8D8N - chains B and D of the 3 polymer chains in the assembly; structure by electron microscopy, 3.60 A resolution.

== Chain B ==
Name: RAMP superfamily protein
Source organism: Candidatus Scalindua brodae
UniProtKB: A0A0B0EGF3 (A0A0B0EGF3_9BACT); the author numbering skips numbers that UniProt does not, so the offset changes along the chain: 1-879 = UniProt 1-879; 885-1722 = UniProt 880-1717
Sequence (1717 residues; each row starts with the number of its first residue; note: 5 numbers in that range are skipped by the numbering (no residue carries them; nothing is unmodelled there)):
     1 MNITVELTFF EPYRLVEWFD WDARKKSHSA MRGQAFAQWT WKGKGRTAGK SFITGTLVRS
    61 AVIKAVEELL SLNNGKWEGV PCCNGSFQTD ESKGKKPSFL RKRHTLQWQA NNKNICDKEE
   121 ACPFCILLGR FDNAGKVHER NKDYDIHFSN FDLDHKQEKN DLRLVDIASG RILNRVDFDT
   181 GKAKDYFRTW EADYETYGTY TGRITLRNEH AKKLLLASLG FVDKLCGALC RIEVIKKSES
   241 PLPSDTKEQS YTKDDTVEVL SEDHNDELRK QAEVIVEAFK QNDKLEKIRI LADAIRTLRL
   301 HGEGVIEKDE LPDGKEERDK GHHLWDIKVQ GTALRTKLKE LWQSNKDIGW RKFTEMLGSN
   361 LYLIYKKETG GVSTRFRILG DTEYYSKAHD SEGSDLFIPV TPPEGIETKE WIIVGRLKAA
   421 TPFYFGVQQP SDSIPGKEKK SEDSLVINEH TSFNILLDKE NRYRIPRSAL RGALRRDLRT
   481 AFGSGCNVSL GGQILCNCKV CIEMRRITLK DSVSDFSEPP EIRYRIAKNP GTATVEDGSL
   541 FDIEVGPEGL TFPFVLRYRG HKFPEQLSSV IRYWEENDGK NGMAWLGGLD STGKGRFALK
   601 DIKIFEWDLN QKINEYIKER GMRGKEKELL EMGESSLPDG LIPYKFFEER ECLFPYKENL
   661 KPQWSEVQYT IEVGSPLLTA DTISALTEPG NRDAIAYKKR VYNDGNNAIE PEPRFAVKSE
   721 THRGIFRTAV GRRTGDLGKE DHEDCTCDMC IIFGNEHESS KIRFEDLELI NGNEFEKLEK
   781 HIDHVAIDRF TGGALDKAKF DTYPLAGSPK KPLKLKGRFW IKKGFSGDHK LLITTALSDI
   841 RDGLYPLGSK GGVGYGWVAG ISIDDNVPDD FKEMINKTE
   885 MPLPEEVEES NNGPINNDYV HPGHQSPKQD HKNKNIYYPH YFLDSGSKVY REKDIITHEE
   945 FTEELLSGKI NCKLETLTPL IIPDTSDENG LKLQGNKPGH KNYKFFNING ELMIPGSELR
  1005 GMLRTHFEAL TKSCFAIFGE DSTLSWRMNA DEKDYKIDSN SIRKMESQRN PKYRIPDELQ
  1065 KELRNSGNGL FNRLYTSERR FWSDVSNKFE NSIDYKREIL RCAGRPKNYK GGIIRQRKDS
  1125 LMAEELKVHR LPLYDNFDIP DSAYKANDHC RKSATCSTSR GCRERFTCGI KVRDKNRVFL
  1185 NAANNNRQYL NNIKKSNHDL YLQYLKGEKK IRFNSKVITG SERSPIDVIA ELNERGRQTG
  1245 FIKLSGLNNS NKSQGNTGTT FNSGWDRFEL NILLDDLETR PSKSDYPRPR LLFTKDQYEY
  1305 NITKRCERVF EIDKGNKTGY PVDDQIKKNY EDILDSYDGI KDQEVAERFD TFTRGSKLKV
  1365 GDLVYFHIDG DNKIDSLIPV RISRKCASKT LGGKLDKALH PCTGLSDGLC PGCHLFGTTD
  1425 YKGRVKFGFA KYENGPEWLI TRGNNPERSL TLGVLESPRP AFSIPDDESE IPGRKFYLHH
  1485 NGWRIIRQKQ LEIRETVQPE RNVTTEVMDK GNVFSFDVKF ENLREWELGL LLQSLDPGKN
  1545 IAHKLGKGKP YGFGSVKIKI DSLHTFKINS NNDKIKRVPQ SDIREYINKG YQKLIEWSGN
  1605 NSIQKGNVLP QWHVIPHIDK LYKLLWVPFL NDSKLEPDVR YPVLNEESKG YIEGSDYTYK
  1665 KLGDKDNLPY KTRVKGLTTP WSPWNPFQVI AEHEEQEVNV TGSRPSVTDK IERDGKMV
Disordered / not traced: 238-257, 371-405, 437-445, 885-896, 1032-1387, 1694-1722
Construct notes: conflict Lys1523 (Arg1518 in A0A0B0EGF3)

== Chain D ==
Molecule: 21-nt RNA strand
Source organism: Candidatus Scalindua brodae
Sequence (21 nucleotides; row label = number of the first residue in the row):
    19 UCCGGGGCAG AAAAUUGGAC A

== Interface between chain B and chain D ==
Pairs across the interface (39):
  Lys182(B) - C38(D)  sugar contact
  Ala183(B) - C38(D)  hydrogen bond to the sugar
  Tyr186(B) - C38(D)  base contact
  Lys287(B) - A29(D)  salt bridge to the phosphate
  Arg289(B) - U33(D)  hydrogen bond to the sugar
  Arg289(B) - U34(D)  salt bridge to the phosphate
  Lys315(B) - A27(D)  hydrogen bond to the base
  Arg318(B) - A27(D)  salt bridge to the phosphate
  His323(B) - G28(D)  phosphate contact
  Tyr362(B) - U34(D)  hydrogen bond to the phosphate
  Lys366(B) - U34(D)  salt bridge to the phosphate
  Ser452(B) - U34(D)  base contact
  Phe453(B) - U34(D)  base contact
  Val535(B) - A32(D)  base contact
  Asp537(B) - A32(D)  sugar contact
  Gly538(B) - A32(D)  hydrogen bond to the sugar
  Gly538(B) - U34(D)  hydrogen bond to the sugar
  Ser539(B) - A32(D)  sugar contact
  Leu540(B) - A32(D)  base contact
  Leu540(B) - U33(D)  base contact
  Phe541(B) - U34(D)  base contact
  Asp693(B) - G28(D)  base contact
  Glu756(B) - A37(D)  sugar contact
  Leu795(B) - C26(D)  hydrogen bond to the sugar
  Asp796(B) - C26(D)  sugar contact
  Lys797(B) - C26(D)  hydrogen bond to the sugar
  Lys797(B) - A27(D)  phosphate contact
  Lys797(B) - G28(D)  hydrogen bond to the sugar
  Lys797(B) - A29(D)  sugar contact
  Ala798(B) - C26(D)  sugar contact
  Lys799(B) - A27(D)  hydrogen bond to the sugar
  Phe800(B) - G28(D)  base contact
  Leu1459(B) - G24(D)  base contact
  Glu1460(B) - G23(D)  hydrogen bond to the base
  Glu1460(B) - G24(D)  base contact
  Ser1461(B) - G24(D)  base contact
  Arg1505(B) - G23(D)  base contact
  Arg1505(B) - G24(D)  salt bridge to the phosphate
  Leu1648(B) - G22(D)  base contact
Also at the interface, not in a pair above, chain B (39 interface residues in all): Lys184, Glu286, Ile290, Asp293, Glu316, Glu536, Ala794, Thr1423
Also at the interface, not in a pair above, chain D (15 interface residues in all): A30, G36, A39

== Overview ==
Chain B and chain D form an interface of 39 and 15 residues respectively; the contacts include 11 hydrogen
bonds and 5 salt bridges. Polar pairs include Lys315(B)-A27(D), Glu1460(B)-G23(D) and Ala183(B)-C38(D).
Chain B is RAMP superfamily protein and chain D is a 21-nt RNA strand, both from Candidatus Scalindua brodae;
the structure, gRAMP non-match PFS target RNA, was determined by electron microscopy (same publication as
8D97, 8D9E, 8D9F, 8D9G, 8D9H and 8D9I).
